Entry 6VJ7 (X-ray diffraction, 2.60 A resolution); this record covers chains A and C of the 4 polymer chains in the assembly.

# Chain A (and C)
Molecule: Fe(3+)-Zn(2+) purple acid phosphatase
Source organism: Phaseolus vulgaris
Notes: EC 3.1.3.2; chain C of this document is another copy of the same molecule, construct and numbering; everything in this record applies to it too
UniProt: P80366 (PPAF_PHAVU); residues 7-432 here correspond to UniProt positions 34-459 (UniProt number = residue number + 27)
Amino-acid sequence (426 residues; row label = number of the first residue in the row):
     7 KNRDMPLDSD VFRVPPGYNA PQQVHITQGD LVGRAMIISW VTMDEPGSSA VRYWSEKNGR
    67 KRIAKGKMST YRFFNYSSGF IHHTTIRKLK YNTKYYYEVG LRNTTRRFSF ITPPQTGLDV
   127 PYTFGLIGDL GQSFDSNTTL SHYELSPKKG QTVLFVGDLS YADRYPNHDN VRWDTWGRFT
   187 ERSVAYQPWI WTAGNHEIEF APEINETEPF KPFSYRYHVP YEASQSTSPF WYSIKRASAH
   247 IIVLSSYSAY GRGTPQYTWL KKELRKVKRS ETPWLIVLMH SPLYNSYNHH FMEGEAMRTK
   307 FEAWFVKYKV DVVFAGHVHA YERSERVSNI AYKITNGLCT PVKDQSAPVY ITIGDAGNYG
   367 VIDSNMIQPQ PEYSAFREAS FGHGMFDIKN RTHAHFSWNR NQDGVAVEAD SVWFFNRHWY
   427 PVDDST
Not modelled in the structure: 7, 432 (chain C: 7, 431-432)
UniProt features mapped onto this chain:
  - active site: His296 (Proton donor)
  - binding site (Fe cation): Asp135, Asp164, Tyr167, His325
  - binding site (Zn(2+)): Asp164, Asn201, His286, His323
  - glycosylation (N-linked (GlcNAc...) asparagine): Asn81, Asn109, Asn143, Asn211, Asn396
Glycans and other covalent adducts: N-acetylglucosamine (NAG) linked to Asn109, Asn143, Asn396
Bound ions: Fe ion: Asp135, Asp164, Tyr167, His325 (together with AMP-PNP); Zn2+: Asn201, His286 (together with AMP-PNP); Na+: His202, Glu205
Small-molecule neighbours: AMP-PNP (ANP; phosphoaminophosphonic acid-adenylate ester): Asp135, Asp164, Tyr167, Asn201, His202, His286, Asn294, His295, His296, Phe297, Glu299, His323, His325, Tyr365
From the paper describing this entry:
  - catalytic residues: His202, His296 (by similarity / conservation)
  - specificity-determining residues: His295, Tyr365, Gly366, Val367, Asp369 (from molecular simulation)

# Interface between chain A and chain C
Pairs across the interface (20):
  Asp50(A) with Asn81(C), hydrogen bond (backbone-side chain)
  Glu51(A) with Phe80(C)
  Pro52(A) with Phe80(C)
  Thr76(A) with Arg78(C), hydrogen bond
  Tyr77(A) with Arg78(C)
  Arg78(A) with Thr76(C), hydrogen bond; Tyr77(C), hydrogen bond (side chain-backbone); Ser83(C); Ser84(C), hydrogen bond (side chain-backbone)
  Phe80(A) with Glu51(C); Pro52(C); Phe86(C)
  Asn81(A) with Asp50(C), hydrogen bond (side chain-backbone); Glu51(C); Phe86(C)
  Ser83(A) with Arg78(C), hydrogen bond; Ser83(C), hydrogen bond
  Ser84(A) with Arg78(C), hydrogen bond (backbone-side chain)
  Phe86(A) with Arg78(C); Phe80(C)
Interface residues without a listed pair, chain C (12 interface residues in all): Met49

# Overview
The interface between chain A and chain C involves 11 residues on one side and 12 on the other, with 9
hydrogen bonds. Polar contacts include Asp50(A)-Asn81(C), Thr76(A)-Arg78(C) and Arg78(A)-Tyr77(C). Ligands of
chain A: AMP-PNP. The paper reports catalytic residues His202(A) and His296(A); specificity determinants
His295(A), Tyr365(A) and Gly366(A) among others.
Chain A and chain C are both Fe(3+)-Zn(2+) purple acid phosphatase (Phaseolus vulgaris); the structure,
Crystal structure of red kidney bean purple acid phosphatase in complex with adenosine 5'-(beta,gamma
imido)triphosphate, was determined by X-ray diffraction together with 6PY9 from the same study.
